PDB entry 7UAR | electron microscopy, 3.50 A resolution | chains A and B of the 9 polymer chains in the assembly

Chain A (and B):
Protein: Spike glycoprotein
Source organism: Severe acute respiratory syndrome coronavirus 2
Notes: chain B of this document is another copy of the same molecule, construct and numbering; everything in this record applies to it too
Reference sequence: P0DTC2 (SPIKE_SARS2); numbering as in UniProt; present here: 1-672, 676-1213
Sequence (1256 residues; row label = number of the first residue in the row; note: 3 numbers in that range are skipped by the numbering (no residue carries them; nothing is unmodelled there)):
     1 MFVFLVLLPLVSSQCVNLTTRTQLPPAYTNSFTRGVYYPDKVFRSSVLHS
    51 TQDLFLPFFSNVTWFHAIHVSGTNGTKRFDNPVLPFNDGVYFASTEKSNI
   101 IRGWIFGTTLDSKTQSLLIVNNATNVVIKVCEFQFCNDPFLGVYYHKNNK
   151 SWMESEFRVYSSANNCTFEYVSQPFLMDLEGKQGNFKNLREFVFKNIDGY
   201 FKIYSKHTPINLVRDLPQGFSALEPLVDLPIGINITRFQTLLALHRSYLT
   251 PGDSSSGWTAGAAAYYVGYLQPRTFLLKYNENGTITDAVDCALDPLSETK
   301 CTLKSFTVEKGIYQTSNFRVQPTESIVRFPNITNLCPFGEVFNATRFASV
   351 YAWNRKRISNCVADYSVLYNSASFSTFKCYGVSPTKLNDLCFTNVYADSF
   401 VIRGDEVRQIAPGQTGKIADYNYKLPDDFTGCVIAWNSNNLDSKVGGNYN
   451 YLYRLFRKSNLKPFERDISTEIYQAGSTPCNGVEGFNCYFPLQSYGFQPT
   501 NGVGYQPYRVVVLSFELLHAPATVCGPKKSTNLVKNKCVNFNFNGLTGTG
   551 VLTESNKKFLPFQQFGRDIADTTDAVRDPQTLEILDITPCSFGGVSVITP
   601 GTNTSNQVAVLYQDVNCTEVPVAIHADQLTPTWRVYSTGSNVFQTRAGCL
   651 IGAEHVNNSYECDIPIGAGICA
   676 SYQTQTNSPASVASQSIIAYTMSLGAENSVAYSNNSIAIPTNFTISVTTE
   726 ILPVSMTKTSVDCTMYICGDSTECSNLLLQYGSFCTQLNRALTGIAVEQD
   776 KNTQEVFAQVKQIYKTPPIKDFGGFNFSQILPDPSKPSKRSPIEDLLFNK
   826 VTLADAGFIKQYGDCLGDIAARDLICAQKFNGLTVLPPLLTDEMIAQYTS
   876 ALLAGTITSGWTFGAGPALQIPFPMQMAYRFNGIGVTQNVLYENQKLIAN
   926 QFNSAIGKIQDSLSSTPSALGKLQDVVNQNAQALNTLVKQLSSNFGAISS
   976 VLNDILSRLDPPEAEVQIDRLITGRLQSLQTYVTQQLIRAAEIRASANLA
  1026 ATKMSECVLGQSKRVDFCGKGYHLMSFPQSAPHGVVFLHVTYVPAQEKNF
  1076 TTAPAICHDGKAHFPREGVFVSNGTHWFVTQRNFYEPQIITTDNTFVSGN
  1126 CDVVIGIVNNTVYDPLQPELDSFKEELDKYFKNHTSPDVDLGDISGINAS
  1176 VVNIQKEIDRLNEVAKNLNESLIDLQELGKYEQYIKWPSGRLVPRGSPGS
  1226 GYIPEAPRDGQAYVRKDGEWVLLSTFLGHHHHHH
Unresolved in the structure: 1-26, 67-78, 96-98, 143-155, 177-186, 247-260, 444-448, 455-490, 501-502, 621-639, 676-686, 829-852, 1147-1259 (chain B: 1-26, 67-80, 142-154, 177-186, 243-262, 444-448, 455-459, 474-486, 501-502, 621-637, 676-686, 829-852, 1147-1259)
Differences from the reference sequence: conflict Pro817 (Phe in P0DTC2), Pro892 (Ala in P0DTC2), Pro899 (Ala in P0DTC2), Pro942 (Ala in P0DTC2), Pro986 (Lys in P0DTC2), Pro987 (Val in P0DTC2); expression tag (1214-1259)
Swiss-Prot annotation at these positions:
  - region: Asn280 to Cys301 (Putative superantigen), Arg403 to Asp405 (Integrin-binding motif), Asn448 to Phe456 (Immunodominant HLA epitope recognized by the CD8+), Ser816 to Tyr837 (Fusion peptide 1), Lys835 to Phe855 (Fusion peptide 2), Asp1163 to Glu1202 (Heptad repeat 2)
  - site: Arg815, Ser816 (Cleavage)
  - glycosylation: Asn17 (N-linked (GlcNAc...) (complex) asparagine), Asn61 (N-linked (GlcNAc...) (hybrid) asparagine), Asn74 (N-linked (GlcNAc...) (complex) asparagine), Asn122 (N-linked (GlcNAc...) (hybrid) asparagine), Asn149 (N-linked (GlcNAc...) (complex) asparagine), Asn165 (N-linked (GlcNAc...) (complex) asparagine), Asn234 (N-linked (GlcNAc...) (high mannose) asparagine), Asn282 (N-linked (GlcNAc...) (complex) asparagine), Thr323 (O-linked (GalNAc) threonine), Ser325 (O-linked (HexNAc...) serine), Asn331 (N-linked (GlcNAc...) (complex) asparagine), Asn343 (N-linked (GlcNAc...) (complex) asparagine), Asn603 (N-linked (GlcNAc...) (hybrid) asparagine), Asn616 (N-linked (GlcNAc...) (complex) asparagine), Asn657 (N-linked (GlcNAc...) (complex) asparagine), Asn709 (N-linked (GlcNAc...) (high mannose) asparagine), Asn717 (N-linked (GlcNAc...) (hybrid) asparagine), Asn801 (N-linked (GlcNAc...) (hybrid) asparagine), Asn1074 (N-linked (GlcNAc...) (hybrid) asparagine), Asn1098 (N-linked (GlcNAc...) (complex) asparagine) and 4 more in UniProt
  - natural variant: Leu5 (L5F: In strain: Iota/B.1.526), Ser13 (S13I: In strain: Epsilon/B.1.427/B.1.429), Leu18 (L18F: In strain: Beta/B.1.351, Gamma/P.1 and 1 more), Thr19 (T19I: In strain: Omicron/BQ.1.1, Omicron/XBB.1.5 and 1 more; T19R: In strain: Delta/B.1.617.2, Omicron/BA.2 and 4 more), Thr20 (T20N: In strain: Gamma/P.1), Leu24 to Ala27 (sequence variant, change not given here; In strain: Omicron/BA.2, Omicron/BA.2.12.1 and 6 more), Pro26 (P26S: In strain: Gamma/P.1), Gln52 (Q52H: In strain: Omicron/EG.5.1), Ala67 (A67V: In strain: Eta/B.1.525, Omicron/BA.1), His69 to Val70 (deletion: In strain: Alpha/B.1.1.7, Eta/B.1.525 and 5 more), Gly75 (G75V: In strain: Lambda/C.37), Thr76 (T76I: In strain: Lambda/C.37), 79 further natural variant entries in UniProt
  - mutagenesis: His69 to Val70 (Increased incorporation of cleaved spike into virions), Asn121 (N121Q: Partial loss of biliverdin affinity), Arg190 (R190K: Partial loss of biliverdin affinity), Asn234 (N234Q: Increased resistance to neutralizing antibodies), Asn331 (N331Q: Reduced viral infectivity), Asn343 (N343Q: Reduced viral infectivity), Leu452 (L452R: Increased resistance to neutralizing antibodies. Decreases HLA binding to NF9 epitope. Increased binding affinity to human ACE2), Tyr453 (Y453F: Decreased HLA binding to NF9 epitope. Increased binding affinity to human ACE2), Ala475 (A475V: Increased resistance to neutralizing antibodies), Val483 (V483A: Increased resistance to neutralizing antibodies), Glu484 (E484D: Increased replication in human TMEM106B overexpressing cells), Phe490 (F490L: Increased resistance to neutralizing antibodies and human covalescent sera neutralization), 4 further mutagenesis entries in UniProt
Disulfide bonds: Cys131-Cys166, Cys291-Cys301, Cys336-Cys361, Cys379-Cys432, Cys391-Cys525, Cys538-Cys590, Cys617-Cys649, Cys662-Cys671, Cys738-Cys760, Cys743-Cys749, Cys1032-Cys1043, Cys1082-Cys1126
Covalent attachments: N-acetylglucosamine (NAG) linked to Asn61, Asn122, Asn234, Asn282, Asn331, Asn343, Asn603, Asn709, Asn717, Asn801, Asn1098, Asn1134
From the paper describing this entry:
  - post-translational modification sites: Asn282, Asn603

How chain A and chain B interact:
Contacting residue pairs (85):
  Asn360(A) - Phe168(B)
  Thr547(A) - Asp979(B)
  Thr549(A) - Asp745(B)  hydrogen bond
  Phe559(A) - Phe43(B)  hydrophobic
  Leu560(A) - Gly283(B)
  Phe562(A) - Lys41(B)  hydrogen bond (backbone-side chain)
  Gln563(A) - Lys41(B)
  Gln563(A) - Val42(B)
  Gln563(A) - Phe43(B)
  Gln564(A) - Lys41(B)
  Phe565(A) - Val42(B)
  Phe565(A) - Phe43(B)  hydrogen bond (backbone-backbone)
  Gly566(A) - Phe43(B)
  Arg567(A) - Val42(B)
  Arg567(A) - Phe43(B)
  Ala570(A) - Lys964(B)
  Asp571(A) - Ser967(B)  hydrogen bond
  Thr572(A) - Phe855(B)
  Phe592(A) - Phe855(B)
  Phe592(A) - Gly857(B)
  Pro665(A) - Leu864(B)  hydrophobic
  Ala668(A) - Pro863(B)
  Ala668(A) - Leu864(B)
  Gly669(A) - Leu864(B)  hydrogen bond (backbone-backbone)
  Met697(A) - Leu864(B)  hydrophobic
  Met697(A) - Met869(B)  hydrophobic
  Leu699(A) - Ile788(B)
  Leu699(A) - Gln872(B)
  Leu699(A) - Tyr873(B)
  Ala701(A) - Gln787(B)
  Ala701(A) - Ile788(B)  hydrogen bond (backbone-backbone)
  Glu702(A) - Ile788(B)
  Glu702(A) - Lys790(B)  salt bridge
  Asn703(A) - Gln787(B)  hydrogen bond
  Asn703(A) - Ile788(B)  hydrogen bond (backbone-backbone)
  Asn703(A) - Tyr789(B)
  Ser704(A) - Lys790(B)
  Val705(A) - Tyr789(B)  hydrophobic
  Val705(A) - Gln895(B)
  Ala706(A) - Gln895(B)
  Tyr707(A) - Pro792(B)  hydrophobic
  Tyr707(A) - Asp796(B)
  Tyr707(A) - Phe797(B)
  Tyr707(A) - Thr883(B)
  Tyr707(A) - Ile896(B)
  Tyr707(A) - Phe898(B)
  Asn709(A) - Pro897(B)
  Ser711(A) - Gln895(B)
  Ser711(A) - Pro897(B)
  Ile712(A) - Gln895(B)
  Ala713(A) - Leu894(B)
  Ala713(A) - Gln895(B)
  Pro715(A) - Leu894(B)
  Thr961(A) - Ser758(B)
  Gln965(A) - Ser758(B)  hydrogen bond
  Gln965(A) - Phe759(B)
  Ser968(A) - Gly757(B)
  Phe970(A) - Gln755(B)  hydrogen bond (backbone-backbone)
  Gln1002(A) - Phe759(B)
  Gln1010(A) - Leu1012(B)
  Ile1013(A) - Leu1012(B)  hydrophobic
  Glu1017(A) - Arg1019(B)
  Arg1039(A) - Glu1031(B)  salt bridge
  Arg1039(A) - Arg1039(B)
  Val1040(A) - Ser1030(B)  hydrogen bond (backbone-side chain)
  Val1040(A) - Glu1031(B)
  Asp1041(A) - Ser1030(B)
  Lys1045(A) - Gly889(B)  hydrogen bond (side chain-backbone)
  Tyr1047(A) - Ala890(B)
  Pro1069(A) - Pro892(B)
  Glu1072(A) - Pro892(B)
  Glu1072(A) - Leu894(B)
  Thr1077(A) - Met900(B)
  Pro1079(A) - Met900(B)
  Pro1079(A) - Tyr917(B)
  Phe1089(A) - Tyr917(B)  hydrophobic
  Pro1090(A) - Gln913(B)  hydrogen bond (backbone-side chain)
  Arg1107(A) - Ile896(B)
  Arg1107(A) - Met900(B)
  Arg1107(A) - Tyr904(B)
  Ser1123(A) - Asn914(B)  hydrogen bond
  Ser1123(A) - Glu1111(B)
  Val1129(A) - Tyr917(B)  hydrophobic
  Ile1130(A) - Gln920(B)
  Leu1141(A) - Glu1144(B)
Other interface residues (no listed pair), chain A (76 interface residues in all): Arg319, Ser359, Gly545, Lys557, Lys558, Ile569, Pro589, Gly700, Asn710, Gln957, Asn969, Gly971, Pro987, Thr1006, Phe1042, Gly1046, Val1068, Ala1078, Phe1121, Val1128
Other interface residues (no listed pair), chain B (71 interface residues in all): Tyr38, Arg44, Thr167, Glu224, Pro225, Asn282, Asp427, Met740, Tyr756, Gln762, Arg765, Lys786, Lys854, Leu865, Thr866, Glu918, Asn960, Val963, Gln1005, Thr1027, Leu1034, Leu1141

Summary:
76 residues of chain A face 71 of chain B across their interface; the contacts include 14 hydrogen bonds and 2
salt bridges. Polar pairs include Glu702(A)-Lys790(B), Arg1039(A)-Glu1031(B) and Thr549(A)-Asp745(B).
N-acetylglucosamine is covalently linked to Asn61(A), Asn122(A), Asn234(A), Asn282(A), Asn331(A) and Asn343(A)
and 6 more. From the paper: modification sites Asn282(A) and Asn603(A).
Both chains are Spike glycoprotein (Severe acute respiratory syndrome coronavirus 2). Entry 7UAR (Structure of
the SARS-CoV-2 S 6P trimer in complex with the neutralizing antibody Fab fragment, C1717) was determined by
electron microscopy (same publication as 7UAP and 7UAQ).
